PDB entry 7N5V | X-ray diffraction, 3.08 A resolution | chains A and Y of the 3 polymer chains in the assembly

Chain A:
Molecule: Zinc finger and BTB domain-containing protein 7A
Source organism: Homo sapiens
Notes: fragment: zinc finger domain
Reference sequence: O95365 (ZBT7A_HUMAN); numbering as in UniProt (aligned over 369-500)
Amino-acid sequence (143 residues; each row starts with the number of its first residue):
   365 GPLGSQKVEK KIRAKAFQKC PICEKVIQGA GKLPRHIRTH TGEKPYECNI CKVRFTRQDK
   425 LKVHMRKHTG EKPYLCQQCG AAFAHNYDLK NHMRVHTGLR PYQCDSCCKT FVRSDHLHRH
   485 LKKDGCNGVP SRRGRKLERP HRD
Disordered / not traced: 365-378, 435-507
Sequence notes: expression tag (365-368, 501-507)
Metal / ion sites: Zn2+ site 1: Cys-384, Cys-387, His-400, His-404; Zn2+ site 2: Cys-412, Cys-415, His-428, His-432
Swiss-Prot annotation at these positions:
  - zinc finger: Gln-382 to His-404 (C2H2-type 1), Tyr-410 to His-432 (C2H2-type 2), Tyr-438 to His-460 (C2H2-type 3), Tyr-466 to Cys-490 (C2H2-type 4)
  - cross-link: Lys-436 (Glycyl lysine isopeptide (Lys-Gly) (interchain with G-Cter in SUMO2))
  - natural variant: Cys-384 (C384W: In MNDLFH), Thr-405 (T405K: In MNDLFH), Asp-452 (D452N: In MNDLFH; uncertain significance)
  - mutagenesis: Lys-371 (K371R: No effect on sumoylation with SUMO1. No effect on promoter binding), Arg-377 (R377L: No effect on transcription repressor activity. No effect on nuclear localization), Lys-379 (K379R: No effect on sumoylation with SUMO1. Decreased transcription repression activity. No effect on promoter binding), Lys-383 (K383R: No effect on sumoylation with SUMO1. No effect on promoter binding), Cys-387 (C387F: Decreased transcription repressor activity. No effect on nuclear localization), Ile-391 (I391L: No effect on transcription repressor activity. No effect on nuclear localization), Lys-396 (K396R: No effect on sumoylation with SUMO1. Decreased transcription repression activity. No effect on promoter binding), Arg-399 (R399L: Decreased transcription repressor activity, dominant negative effect. Increased glycolysis and cell proliferation, dominant negative effect. No effect on nuclear localization), Arg-402 (R402H: Decreased transcription repressor activity. Acts as a dominant negative. No effect on nuclear localization), Thr-403 (T403N: Decreased transcription repressor activity. No effect on nuclear localization), His-404 (H404R: Decreased transcription repressor activity. Acts as a dominant negative. No effect on nuclear localization), Gly-406 (G406V: Decreased transcription repressor activity. No effect on nuclear localization), 9 further mutagenesis entries in UniProt
Reported in the primary citation:
  - specificity-determining residues: Gly-393, Val-427 (proposed by the authors, not directly observed)

Chain Y:
Molecule: DNA Strand II
Sequence (16 nucleotides; each row starts with the number of its first residue):
     1 GGGACCCTTG ATGTTT

How chain A and chain Y interact:
Pairs across the interface (12; chain A residue first):
  Ala-394(A) with DG1(Y), base contact
  Gly-395(A) with DG1(Y), sugar contact; DG2(Y), phosphate contact
  Lys-396(A) with DG2(Y), hydrogen bond to the base; DG3(Y), hydrogen bond to the base; DA4(Y), base contact
  Arg-421(A) with DC5(Y), base contact
  Gln-422(A) with DG3(Y), phosphate contact; DA4(Y), hydrogen bond to the phosphate
  Asp-423(A) with DC5(Y), hydrogen bond to the base
  Lys-426(A) with DA4(Y), phosphate contact; DC5(Y), salt bridge to the phosphate
Also at the interface, not in a pair above, chain A (9 interface residues in all): Arg-399, Arg-430

In short:
9 residues of chain A and 5 residues of chain Y are in contact, with 4 hydrogen bonds and 1 salt bridge. Among
the polar pairs are Lys-396(A)/DG2(Y), Lys-396(A)/DG3(Y) and Asp-423(A)/DC5(Y). UniProt lists 21 mutagenesis
sites on chain A. The paper reports specificity determinants Gly-393(A) and Val-427(A).
Here chain A is Zinc finger and BTB domain-containing protein 7A (Homo sapiens) and chain Y is DNA Strand II.
Entry 7N5V (ZBTB7A Zinc Finger Domain Bound to DNA Duplex Containing GGACCC (Oligo 20)) was determined by
X-ray diffraction, deposited together with 8E3D, 8E3E, 7N5U and 7N5W.
